PDB entry 6ATE | X-ray diffraction, 2.40 A resolution | chain A

[Chain A]
Name: Proto-oncogene tyrosine-protein kinase Src
From: Homo sapiens
Notes: EC 2.7.10.2
UniProtKB: P12931 (SRC_HUMAN); residues 254-536 here = UniProt positions 254-536
Amino-acid sequence (286 residues; row label = number of the first residue in the row):
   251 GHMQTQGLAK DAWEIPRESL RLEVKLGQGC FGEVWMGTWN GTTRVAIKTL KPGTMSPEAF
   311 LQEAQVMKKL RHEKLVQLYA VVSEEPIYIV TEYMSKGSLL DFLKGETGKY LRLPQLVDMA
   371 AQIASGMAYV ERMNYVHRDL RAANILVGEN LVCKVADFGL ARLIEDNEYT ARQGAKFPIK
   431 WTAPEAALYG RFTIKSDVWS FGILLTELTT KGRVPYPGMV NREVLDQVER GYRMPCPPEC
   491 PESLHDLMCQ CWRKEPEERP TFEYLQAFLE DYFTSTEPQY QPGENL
Disordered / not traced: 251-259, 301-306, 311-312, 414-427
Sequence notes: expression tag (251-253)
Glycans and other covalent adducts: compound 6H3 linked to Cys280
Ligand contacts: 6H3 (N-{2-[(5-chloro-2-{[4-(4-methylpiperazin-1-yl)phenyl]amino}pyrimidin-4-yl)amino]phenyl}propanamide): Leu276, Gly277, Gln278, Gly279, Val284, Ala296, Thr341, Glu342, Tyr343, Met344, Ser345, Lys346, Gly347, Ala393, Asn394, Leu396, Ala406, Asp407
Swiss-Prot annotation at these positions:
  - active site: Asp389 (Proton acceptor)
  - binding site (ATP): Leu276 to Val284, Lys298
  - modified residue (Phosphotyrosine): Tyr419, Tyr530
  - natural variant: Glu527 (E527K: In THC6)
  - mutagenesis: Lys298 (K298M: Kinase inactive. Abolishes ubiquitination promoted by CBLC), Pro302 (P302E: Kinase active. Interacts with PDLIM4; when associated with E-307 and F-419), Pro307 (P307E: Kinase active. Interacts with PDLIM4; when associated with E-302 and F-419), Tyr419 (Y419F: Loss of kinase activity. Loss of interaction with PDLIM4)

[Overview]
Compound 6H3 is covalently linked to Cys280. UniProt lists active-site residue Asp389, 10 ATP-binding residues
and 4 mutagenesis sites.
Chain A is Proto-oncogene tyrosine-protein kinase Src (Homo sapiens); the structure, SRC kinase bound to
covalent inhibitor, was determined by X-ray diffraction together with 6G54 and 6GES from the same study.
